PDB entry 9MRN | electron microscopy, 3.46 A resolution | chains B and C of the 8 polymer chains in the assembly

== Chain B (and C) ==
Name: Isoform Flip of Glutamate receptor 2
Organism: Rattus norvegicus
Notes: chain C of this document is another copy of the same molecule, construct and numbering; everything in this record applies to it too
UniProt: P19491 (GRIA2_RAT), isoform P19491-2; residues 391-820 here correspond to UniProt positions 412-841 (UniProt number = residue number + 21)
Amino-acid sequence (415 residues; row label = number of the first residue in the row; note: 15 numbers in that range are skipped by the numbering (no residue carries them; nothing is unmodelled there)):
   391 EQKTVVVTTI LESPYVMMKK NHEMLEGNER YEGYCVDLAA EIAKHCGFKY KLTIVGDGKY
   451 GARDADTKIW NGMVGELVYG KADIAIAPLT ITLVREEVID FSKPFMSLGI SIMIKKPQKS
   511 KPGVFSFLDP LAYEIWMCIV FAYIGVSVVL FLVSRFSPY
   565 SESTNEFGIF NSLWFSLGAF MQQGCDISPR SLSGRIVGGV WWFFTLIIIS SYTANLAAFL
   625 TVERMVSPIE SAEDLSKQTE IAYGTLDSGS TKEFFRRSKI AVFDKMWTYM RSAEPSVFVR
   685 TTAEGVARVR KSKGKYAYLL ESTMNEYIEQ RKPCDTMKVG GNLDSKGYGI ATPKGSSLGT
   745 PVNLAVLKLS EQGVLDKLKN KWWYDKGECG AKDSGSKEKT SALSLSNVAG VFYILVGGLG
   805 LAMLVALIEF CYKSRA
Unresolved in the structure: 820 (chain C: fully traced)
Differences from the reference sequence: conflict Gln392 (Asn413 in P19491)
Disulfide bonds: Cys718-Cys773
Small-molecule neighbours: glutamic acid (GLU): Tyr450, Pro478, Leu479, Thr480, Arg485, Leu650, Gly653, Ser654, Thr655, Glu705, Tyr732
UniProt features mapped onto this chain:
  - binding site (L-glutamate): Pro478, Thr480, Arg485, Ser654, Thr655, Glu705
  - site: Arg453 (Interaction with the cone snail toxin Con-ikot-ikot), Ile633 (Crucial to convey clamshell closure to channel opening), Arg660 (Interaction with the cone snail toxin Con-ikot-ikot), Lys752 (Interaction with the cone snail toxin Con-ikot-ikot)
  - modified residue (Phosphoserine): Ser662, Ser696
  - lipidation (S-palmitoyl cysteine): Cys589, Cys815
What the authors report for this chain:
  - conformationally variable residues (helix shift): Ser615

== How chain B and chain C interact ==
Pairs across the interface (54; chain B residue first):
  Leu483(B) with Leu748(C), hydrophobic; Glu755(C), hydrogen bond (backbone-side chain)
  Glu486(B) with Lys493(C), salt bridge; Asn747(C); Leu751(C)
  Phe491(B) with Lys493(C)
  Ser492(B) with Lys493(C)
  Lys493(B) with Glu486(C), salt bridge; Phe491(C), hydrogen bond (side chain-backbone); Ser492(C)
  Asp519(B) with Ala786(C)
  Pro520(B) with Ala786(C); Leu787(C)
  Ala522(B) with Leu787(C)
  Ile525(B) with Leu787(C)
  Cys528(B) with Phe796(C), hydrophobic
  Ala532(B) with Leu799(C), hydrophobic
  Val536(B) with Leu799(C), hydrophobic
  Leu542(B) with Met807(C), hydrophobic
  Phe546(B) with Phe814(C)
  Ser547(B) with Phe814(C)
  Tyr549(B) with Lys817(C); Ser818(C)
  Ala583(B) with Gln587(C)
  Ser592(B) with Asp590(C), hydrogen bond
  Leu596(B) with Phe574(C), hydrophobic
  Ser597(B) with Ala806(C), hydrogen bond (side chain-backbone); Ala810(C)
  Arg599(B) with Phe574(C); Asn575(C), hydrogen bond; Trp578(C)
  Ile600(B) with Ala806(C), hydrophobic
  Val601(B) with Leu803(C), hydrophobic; Ala806(C), hydrophobic
  Val604(B) with Leu799(C), hydrophobic
  Trp606(B) with Trp578(C), hydrophobic; Leu581(C), hydrophobic; Gly582(C); Gln587(C)
  Phe608(B) with Val795(C), hydrophobic; Phe796(C), hydrophobic
  Ile611(B) with Phe517(C), hydrophobic
  Ser614(B) with Leu620(C)
  Ser615(B) with Leu620(C); Leu787(C)
  Asn619(B) with Thr625(C)
  Phe623(B) with Thr784(C)
  Arg628(B) with Glu782(C), salt bridge
  Arg661(B) with Glu755(C), salt bridge
  Asn747(B) with Glu486(C)
  Leu748(B) with Leu483(C), hydrophobic
  Leu751(B) with Leu483(C), hydrophobic; Glu486(C)
  Glu755(B) with Arg661(C)
Interface residues without a listed pair, chain B (56 interface residues in all): Ile481, Thr482, Pro494, Leu521, Ile529, Val539, Val543, Gln586, Gln587, Pro593, Arg594, Gly603, Trp605, Phe607, Leu610, Ile612, Ala618, Ala622, Lys752
Interface residues without a listed pair, chain C (50 interface residues in all): Ile481, Pro494, Met585, Gly588, Ile613, Tyr616, Thr617, Leu624, Lys752, Ser785, Ser788, Leu789, Val792, Ile798, Gly802, Val809

== Overview ==
56 residues of chain B face 50 of chain C across their interface; the contacts include 5 hydrogen bonds and 4
salt bridges. Polar contacts include Glu486(B)-Lys493(C), Arg628(B)-Glu782(C) and Arg661(B)-Glu755(C). Chain B
binds glutamic acid. UniProt lists 6 L-glutamate-binding residues on chain B. The paper reports conformational
variability at Ser615(B).
Both chains are Isoform Flip of Glutamate receptor 2 (Rattus norvegicus). Entry 9MRN (Consensus glutamate
activated state of the GluA2-gamma2 complex) was determined by electron microscopy (same publication as 9DHP,
9DHQ, 9DHR, 9DHS, 9DHT, 9MRK, 9MRL and 9MRM).
